Entry 7VIK (electron microscopy, 3.76 A resolution); this record covers chains A and M of the 14 polymer chains in the assembly.

# Chain A
Protein: Major capsid protein
From: Escherichia phage lambda
Reference sequence: P03713 (CAPSD_LAMBD); numbering as in UniProt (aligned over 1-341)
Amino-acid sequence (341 residues; each row starts with the number of its first residue):
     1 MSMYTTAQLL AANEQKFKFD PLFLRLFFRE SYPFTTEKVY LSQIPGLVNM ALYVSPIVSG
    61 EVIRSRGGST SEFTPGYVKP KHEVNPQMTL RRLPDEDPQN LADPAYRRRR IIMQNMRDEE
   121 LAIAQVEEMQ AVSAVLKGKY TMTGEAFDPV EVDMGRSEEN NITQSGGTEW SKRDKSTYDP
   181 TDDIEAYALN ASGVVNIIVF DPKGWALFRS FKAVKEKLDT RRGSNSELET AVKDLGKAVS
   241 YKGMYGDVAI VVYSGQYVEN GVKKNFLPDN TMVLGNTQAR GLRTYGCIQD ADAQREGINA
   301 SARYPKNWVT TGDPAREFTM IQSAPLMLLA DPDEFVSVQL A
Not modelled in the structure: 1-2

# Chain M
Protein: Capsid decoration protein
From: Escherichia phage lambda
Reference sequence: P03712 (DECO_LAMBD); residues 1-110 here = UniProt positions 1-110
Amino-acid sequence (110 residues; each row starts with the number of its first residue):
     1 MTSKETFTHY QPQGNSDPAH TATAPGGLSA KAPAMTPLML DTSSRKLVAW DGTTDGAAVG
    61 ILAVAADQTS TTLTFYKSGT FRYEDVLWPE AASDETKKRT AFAGTAISIV
Not modelled in the structure: 1

# Chain A / chain M interface
Residue-residue contacts (14):
  Lys81(A) - Asn15(M)
  Lys81(A) - Ser16(M)  hydrogen bond
  Glu83(A) - Gln11(M)
  Asn85(A) - Tyr10(M)  hydrogen bond (side chain-backbone)
  Asn85(A) - Gln11(M)
  Met88(A) - His9(M)  hydrogen bond
  Met88(A) - Gln11(M)
  Arg91(A) - Phe7(M)
  Arg92(A) - Phe7(M)
  Pro94(A) - Phe7(M)
  Arg316(A) - Asp17(M)
  Arg316(A) - Pro18(M)
  Arg316(A) - Ala19(M)
  Phe318(A) - Ser16(M)
Also at the interface, not in a pair above, chain A (12 interface residues in all): Leu93, Ile111, Trp308
Also at the interface, not in a pair above, chain M (10 interface residues in all): Gln13

# Overview
The interface between chain A and chain M involves 12 residues on one side and 10 on the other; the contacts
include 3 hydrogen bonds. Among the polar pairs are Lys81(A)-Ser16(M), Asn85(A)-Tyr10(M) and Met88(A)-His9(M).
Here chain A is Major capsid protein and chain M is Capsid decoration protein, both from Escherichia phage
lambda. Entry 7VIK (Asymmetric unit of cryoEM structure of bacteriophage lambda capsid at 3.76 Angstrom) was
determined by electron microscopy, deposited together with 7VI9, 7VIA and 7VII.
